5TWU - chains A and B; structure by X-ray diffraction, 2.60 A resolution.

Chain A (and B):
Molecule: Maternal embryonic leucine zipper kinase
Organism: Homo sapiens
Notes: EC 2.7.11.1, 2.7.10.2; chain B of this document is another copy of the same molecule, construct and numbering; everything in this record applies to it too
UniProt: Q14680 (MELK_HUMAN); residues 1-340 here = UniProt positions 1-340
Amino-acid sequence (344 residues; row label = number of the first residue in the row; numbers below 1 keep their minus sign (Gly-3 is residue -3)):
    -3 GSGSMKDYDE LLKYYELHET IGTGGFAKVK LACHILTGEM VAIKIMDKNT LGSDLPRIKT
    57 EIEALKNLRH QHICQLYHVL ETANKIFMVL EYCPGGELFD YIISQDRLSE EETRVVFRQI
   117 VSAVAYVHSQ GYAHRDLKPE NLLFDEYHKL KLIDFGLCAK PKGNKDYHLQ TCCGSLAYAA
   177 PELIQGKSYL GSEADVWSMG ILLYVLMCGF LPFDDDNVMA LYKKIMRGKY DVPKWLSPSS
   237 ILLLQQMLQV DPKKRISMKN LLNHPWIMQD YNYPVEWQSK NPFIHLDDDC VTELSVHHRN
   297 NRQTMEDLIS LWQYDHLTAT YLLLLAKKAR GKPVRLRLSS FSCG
Disordered / not traced: -3, 19-22, 47-50, 163-169, 183-185, 334-340 (chain B: 20-22, 46-50, 157-168, 183-186, 336-340)
Construct notes: expression tag (-3 to 0)
Curated features (UniProtKB/Swiss-Prot):
  - region: Leu282 to Leu321 (UBA-like)
  - active site: Asp132 (Proton acceptor)
  - binding site (ATP): Ile17 to Val25, Lys40
  - modified residue: Thr56 (Phosphothreonine), Tyr163 (Phosphotyrosine), Thr167 (Phosphothreonine), Ser171 (Phosphoserine), Ser253 (Phosphoserine), Ser336 (Phosphoserine)
  - mutagenesis: Cys29 (C29V: Abolishes dependence to reducing agents; when associated with V-70; A-89; A-154; A-168; A-169; A-204; A-286 and A-339), Cys70 (C70V: Abolishes dependence to reducing agents; when associated with V-29; A-89; A-154; A-168; A-169; A-204; A-286 and A-339), Cys89 (C89A: Abolishes dependence to reducing agents; when associated with V-29; V-70; A-154; A-168; A-169; A-204; A-286 and A-339), Asp150 (D150A: Abolishes enzymatic activity), Cys154 (C154A: Abolishes dependence to reducing agents; when associated with V-29; V-70; A-89; A-168; A-169; A-204; A-286 and A-339), Tyr163 (Y163F: Abolishes autophosphorylation on tyrosine but still active on exogenous substrates), Thr167 (T167A: Abolishes activation of serine/threonine-protein kinase activity and has only weak activity; T167D/E: Phosphomimetic mutant that has similar kinase activity as wild-type), Cys168 (C168A: Abolishes dependence to reducing agents; when associated with V-29; V-70; A-89; A-154; A-169; A-204; A-286 and A-339), Cys169 (C169A: Abolishes dependence to reducing agents; when associated with V-29; V-70; A-89; A-154; A-168; A-204; A-286 and A-339), Ser171 (S171A: Abolishes activation of serine/threonine-protein kinase activity and has only weak activity; S171D: Inactive), Cys204 (C204A: Abolishes dependence to reducing agents; when associated with V-29; V-70; A-89; A-154; A-168; A-169; A-286 and A-339), Asp283 to Asp285 (Inactive), 2 further mutagenesis entries in UniProt

Interface between chain A and chain B:
Residue-residue contacts (47; chain A residue first):
  Ser-2(A) - Leu172(B)
  Ser0(A) - Leu207(B)
  Ser0(A) - Asp210(B)  hydrogen bond
  Met1(A) - Gly205(B)
  Met1(A) - Phe206(B)  hydrophobic
  Met1(A) - Leu207(B)
  Met1(A) - Asp210(B)  hydrogen bond (backbone-side chain)
  Lys2(A) - Asp210(B)
  Tyr4(A) - Phe95(B)
  His14(A) - Asp96(B)
  Glu15(A) - Asp96(B)
  Thr16(A) - Glu93(B)  hydrogen bond
  Thr16(A) - Asp96(B)  hydrogen bond (backbone-side chain)
  Ile17(A) - Ile17(B)
  Gly18(A) - Gly18(B)
  Gly18(A) - Thr19(B)  hydrogen bond (backbone-backbone)
  Lys24(A) - Glu93(B)  salt bridge
  Lys26(A) - Glu93(B)  salt bridge
  Lys26(A) - Phe95(B)
  Lys26(A) - Asp96(B)  salt bridge
  Asn80(A) - Asp212(B)
  Asn80(A) - Val214(B)
  Glu93(A) - Thr16(B)  hydrogen bond
  Glu93(A) - Lys24(B)  salt bridge
  Glu93(A) - Lys26(B)  salt bridge
  Phe95(A) - Lys26(B)
  Asp96(A) - His14(B)
  Asp96(A) - Glu15(B)
  Asp96(A) - Thr16(B)  hydrogen bond (side chain-backbone)
  Asp96(A) - Lys26(B)  salt bridge
  Glu136(A) - Lys24(B)
  Ser171(A) - Gly-3(B)
  Ser171(A) - Ser-2(B)
  Ser171(A) - Gly-1(B)
  Leu172(A) - Ser-2(B)  hydrogen bond (backbone-backbone)
  Ala173(A) - Ser-2(B)  hydrogen bond (backbone-backbone)
  Ala173(A) - Gly-1(B)
  Gly205(A) - Met1(B)
  Phe206(A) - Met1(B)  hydrophobic
  Leu207(A) - Gly-1(B)
  Leu207(A) - Ser0(B)
  Leu207(A) - Met1(B)
  Asp210(A) - Ser0(B)  hydrogen bond
  Asp210(A) - Met1(B)  hydrogen bond (side chain-backbone)
  Asp210(A) - Lys2(B)  hydrogen bond (side chain-backbone)
  Asp212(A) - Asn80(B)
  Val214(A) - Asn80(B)
Interface residues without a listed pair, chain A (35 interface residues in all): Gly-1, Leu13, Ala23, Val25, Ala79, Ile99, Tyr174, Val201, Asp211
Interface residues without a listed pair, chain B (33 interface residues in all): Tyr4, Ile98, Ile99, Glu136, Ser171, Ala173, Val201, Asp211

Summary:
35 residues of chain A and 33 residues of chain B are in contact, with 12 hydrogen bonds and 6 salt bridges.
Polar contacts include Lys24(A)-Glu93(B), Lys26(A)-Glu93(B) and Lys26(A)-Asp96(B). UniProt lists active-site
residue Asp132(A), 10 ATP-binding residues and 16 mutagenesis sites on chain A.
Both chains are Maternal embryonic leucine zipper kinase (Homo sapiens). Entry 5TWU (Structure of Maternal
Embryonic Leucine Zipper Kinase) was determined by X-ray diffraction (same publication as 5TWL, 5TWY, 5TWZ and
5TX3).
